PDB entry 5UJT | X-ray diffraction, 1.94 A resolution | chains B and C of the 3 polymer chains in the assembly

Chain B:
Name: MHC class II HLA-DQ-beta-1
Organism: Homo sapiens
UniProt: O19707 (O19707_HUMAN); residue numbers follow UniProt; this construct covers 3-191
Amino-acid sequence (189 residues; numbered 3 to 191; the number before each row is that of its first residue):
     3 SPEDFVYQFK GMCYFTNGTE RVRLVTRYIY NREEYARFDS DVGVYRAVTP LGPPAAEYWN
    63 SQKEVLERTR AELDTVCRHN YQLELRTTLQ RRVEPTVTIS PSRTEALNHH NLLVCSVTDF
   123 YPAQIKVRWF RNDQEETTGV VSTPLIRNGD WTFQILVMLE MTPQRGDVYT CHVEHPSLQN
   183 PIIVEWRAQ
Disordered / not traced: 105
Disulfides: Cys15-Cys79, Cys117-Cys173

Chain C:
Name: insulin mimotope
Organism: Homo sapiens
Amino-acid sequence (16 residues; each row starts with the number of its first residue; numbering starts at 0):
     0 GVEELYLVAG EEGCGG
Disordered / not traced: 0

How chain B and chain C interact:
Contacting residue pairs (30):
  Phe11(B) with Leu6(C); Val7(C); Ala8(C), hydrophobic
  Gly13(B) with Leu6(C)
  Met14(B) with Leu6(C)
  Leu26(B) with Leu6(C), hydrophobic
  Tyr30(B) with Ala8(C); Gly9(C), hydrogen bond (side chain-backbone)
  Tyr37(B) with Glu11(C), hydrogen bond
  Ala57(B) with Glu11(C)
  Tyr60(B) with Glu10(C); Gly12(C)
  Trp61(B) with Gly9(C); Glu10(C), hydrogen bond (side chain-backbone); Glu11(C)
  Arg70(B) with Val7(C)
  Glu74(B) with Tyr5(C); Leu6(C); Val7(C), hydrogen bond (side chain-backbone)
  Thr77(B) with Leu4(C)
  Val78(B) with Tyr5(C); Leu6(C), hydrophobic
  His81(B) with Val1(C); Glu2(C), hydrogen bond (side chain-backbone); Leu4(C)
  Asn82(B) with Glu3(C); Leu4(C), hydrogen bond (side chain-backbone)
  Leu85(B) with Val1(C), hydrophobic; Glu2(C); Glu3(C)
Other interface residues (no listed pair), chain B (18 interface residues in all): Cys15, Thr28

Summary:
18 residues of chain B face 12 of chain C across their interface; the contacts include 6 hydrogen bonds. Polar
pairs include Tyr30(B)-Gly9(C), Tyr37(B)-Glu11(C) and Trp61(B)-Glu10(C).
Here chain B is MHC class II HLA-DQ-beta-1 and chain C is insulin mimotope, both from Homo sapiens. Entry 5UJT
(Crystal structure of human HLA-DQ8 in complex with insulin mimotope binding in register 3) was determined by
X-ray diffraction (same publication as 6BLQ, 6BLR and 6BLX).
